7V9A - chains D and R of the 10 polymer chains in the assembly; structure by electron microscopy, 3.94 A resolution.

== Chain D ==
Name: H/ACA ribonucleoprotein complex subunit 1
Source organism: Homo sapiens
UniProt: Q9NY12 (GAR1_HUMAN); residue numbers follow UniProt; this construct covers 1-217
Sequence (217 residues; numbered 1 to 217; the number before each row is that of its first residue):
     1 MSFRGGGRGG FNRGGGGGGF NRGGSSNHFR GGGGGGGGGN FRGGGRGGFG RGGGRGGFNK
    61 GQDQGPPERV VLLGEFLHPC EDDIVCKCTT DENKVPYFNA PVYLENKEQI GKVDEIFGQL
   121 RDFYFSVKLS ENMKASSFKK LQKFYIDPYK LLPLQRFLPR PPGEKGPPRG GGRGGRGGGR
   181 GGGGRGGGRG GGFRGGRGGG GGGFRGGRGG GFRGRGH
Unresolved in the structure: 1-44, 162-217
Swiss-Prot annotation at these positions:
  - cross-link: Lys-134 (Glycyl lysine isopeptide (Lys-Gly) (interchain with G-Cter in SUMO2))

== Chain R ==
Molecule: Telomerase RNA component
Source organism: Homo sapiens
Sequence (451 nucleotides; each row starts with the number of its first residue):
     1 GGGUUGCGGA GGGUGGGCCU GGGAGGGGUG GUGGCCAUUU UUUGUCUAAC CCUAACUGAG
    61 AAGGGCGUAG GCGCCGUGCU UUUGCUCCCC GCGCGCUGUU UUUCUCGCUG ACUUUCAGCG
   121 GGCGGAAAAG CCUCGGCCUG CCGCCUUCCA CCGUUCAUUC UAGAGCAAAC AAAAAAUGUC
   181 AGCUGCUGGC CCGUUCGCCC CUCCCGGGGA CCUGCGGCGG GUCGCCUGCC CAGCCCCCGA
   241 ACCCCGCCUG GAGGCCGCGG UCGGCCCGGG GCUUCUCCGG AGGCACCCAC UGCCACCGCG
   301 AAGAGUUGGG CUCUGUCAGC CGCGGGUCUC UCGGGGGCGA GGGCGAGGUU CAGGCCUUUC
   361 AGGCCGCAGG AAGAGGAACG GAGCGAGUCC CCGCGCGCGG CGCGAUUCCC UGAGCUGUGG
   421 GACGUGCACC CAGGACUCGG CUCACACAUG C
Unresolved in the structure: 25-201, 224-351

== Interface between chain D and chain R ==
Contacting residue pairs (27; chain D residue first):
  Gly-45(D) with U4(R), phosphate contact; U5(R), base contact
  Arg-46(D) with G13(R), salt bridge to the phosphate; U14(R), salt bridge to the phosphate
  Gly-47(D) with C7(R), base contact
  Gly-48(D) with G6(R), phosphate contact; C7(R), phosphate contact
  Phe-49(D) with C7(R), hydrogen bond to the phosphate; G8(R), sugar contact; G13(R), base contact
  Arg-51(D) with C7(R), base contact; G12(R), base contact; G13(R), hydrogen bond to the base
  Gly-52(D) with A10(R), sugar contact
  Gly-53(D) with A10(R), hydrogen bond to the sugar
  Gly-54(D) with G9(R), sugar contact
  Arg-55(D) with G9(R), sugar contact
  Gly-57(D) with G8(R), phosphate contact
  Asn-59(D) with G9(R), phosphate contact
  Gln-62(D) with G9(R), phosphate contact; A10(R), phosphate contact
  Asp-63(D) with G9(R), base contact; A10(R), base contact
  Gln-64(D) with G9(R), hydrogen bond to the base
  Tyr-97(D) with G12(R), base contact
  Tyr-149(D) with G8(R), base contact
  Arg-156(D) with U14(R), hydrogen bond to the sugar
Other interface residues (no listed pair), chain D (21 interface residues in all): Gly-56, Phe-58, Lys-60
Other interface residues (no listed pair), chain R (11 interface residues in all): G15

== Summary ==
The interface between chain D and chain R involves 21 residues on one side and 11 on the other; the contacts
include 5 hydrogen bonds and 2 salt bridges. Polar contacts include Arg-51(D)/G13(R), Gln-64(D)/G9(R) and
Gly-53(D)/A10(R).
Here chain D is H/ACA ribonucleoprotein complex subunit 1 and chain R is Telomerase RNA component, both from
Homo sapiens. Entry 7V9A (biogenesis module of human telomerase holoenzyme) was determined by electron
microscopy (same publication as 7V99).
